PDB entry 5ZZ1 | X-ray diffraction, 1.91 A resolution | chains B and D of the 4 polymer chains in the assembly

# Chain B (and D)
Protein: Catalase
Source organism: Mycothermus thermophilus
Notes: EC 1.11.1.6; chain D of this document is another copy of the same molecule, construct and numbering; everything in this record applies to it too
UniProt: M4GGR7 (M4GGR7_9PEZI); residues 0-698 here correspond to UniProt positions 1-699 (UniProt number = residue number + 1)
Amino-acid sequence (719 residues; numbered -20 to 698; the number before each row is that of its first residue; numbers below 1 keep their minus sign (Gly-20 is residue -20)):
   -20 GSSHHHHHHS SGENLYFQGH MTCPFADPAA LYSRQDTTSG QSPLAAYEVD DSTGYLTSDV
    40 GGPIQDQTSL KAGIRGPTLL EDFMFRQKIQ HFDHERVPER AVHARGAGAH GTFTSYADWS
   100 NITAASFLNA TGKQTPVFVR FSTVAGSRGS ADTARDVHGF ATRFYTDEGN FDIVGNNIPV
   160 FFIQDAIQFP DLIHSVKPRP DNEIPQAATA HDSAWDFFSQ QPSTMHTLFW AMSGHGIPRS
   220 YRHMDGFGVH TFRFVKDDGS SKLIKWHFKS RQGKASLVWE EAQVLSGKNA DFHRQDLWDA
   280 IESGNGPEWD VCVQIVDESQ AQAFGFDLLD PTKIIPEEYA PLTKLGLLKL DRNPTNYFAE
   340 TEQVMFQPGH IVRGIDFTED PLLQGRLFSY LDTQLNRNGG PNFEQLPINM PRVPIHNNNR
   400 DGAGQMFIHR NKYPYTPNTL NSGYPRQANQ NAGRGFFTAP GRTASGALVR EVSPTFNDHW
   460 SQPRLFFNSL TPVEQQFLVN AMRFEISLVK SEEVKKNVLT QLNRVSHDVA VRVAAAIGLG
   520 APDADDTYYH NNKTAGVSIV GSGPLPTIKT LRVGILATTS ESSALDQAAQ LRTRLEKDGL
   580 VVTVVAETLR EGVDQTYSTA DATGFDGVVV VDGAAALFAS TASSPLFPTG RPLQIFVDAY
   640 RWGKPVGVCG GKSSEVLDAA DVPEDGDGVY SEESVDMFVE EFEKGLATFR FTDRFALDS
Unresolved in the structure: -20 to 20
Differences from the reference sequence: expression tag (-20 to -1)
Bound ions: cis-heme d hydroxychlorin gamma-spirolactone Fe near Tyr369 (its only coordinating residue here)
Ligand contacts:
  - 3-amino-1,2,4-triazole (3TR), molecule 1: Pro158, Trp209, Phe226, His246, Gln293, Ile313, Ile314, Pro315, Glu316, Val536
  - 3-amino-1,2,4-triazole (3TR), molecule 2: Trp258, Glu259, Asn479
  - 3-amino-1,2,4-triazole (3TR), molecule 3: Ser597, Pro624, Leu625, Phe626, Pro627
  - cis-heme d hydroxychlorin gamma-spirolactone (HDD), molecule 1: Ile68, Phe71, Asp72
  - cis-heme d hydroxychlorin gamma-spirolactone (HDD), molecule 2: Arg79, Ala80, Val81, His82, Arg119, Ser121, Gly138, Phe139, Ala140, Val153, Gly154, Asn155, Phe160, Ala165, Phe168, Val228, His229, Val343, Phe345, Leu361, Gly364, Arg365, Ser368, Tyr369, Thr372, Gln373, Arg376
Reported in the primary citation:
  - binding site for 3-amino-1,2,4-triazole: Pro158, His246, Gln293, Ile313, Ile314, Glu316, Val536
  - mutagenesis - P158W, Q293W: decreased expression
  - mutagenesis - H246W, I314F, L321A, V536W: decreased catalytic activity on catechol
  - mutagenesis - V536A: unchanged catalytic activity
  - mutagenesis - H246W, I313F, I314F, E316F, E316H, L321A: unchanged catalytic activity on catalase
  - mutagenesis - V536W: increased catalytic activity on catalase

# Interface between chain B and chain D
Pairs across the interface (255):
  Gln44(B) with Arg449(D)
  Asp45(B) with Ile166(D)
  Gln46(B) with Ile166(D); Gln167(D); Asp170(D), hydrogen bond; Gln200(D)
  Thr47(B) with Asp164(D); Ile166(D); Arg449(D); Glu450(D); Val451(D)
  Ser48(B) with Asp164(D), hydrogen bond; Ile166(D); Val448(D); Arg449(D)
  Leu49(B) with Leu447(D); Val448(D); Arg449(D)
  Lys50(B) with Ala446(D); Leu447(D); Val448(D), hydrogen bond (backbone-backbone); Glu450(D), hydrogen bond (side chain-backbone)
  Ala51(B) with Ala443(D)
  Gly52(B) with Ser444(D); Ala446(D), hydrogen bond (backbone-backbone); Val448(D)
  Ile53(B) with Val448(D), hydrophobic; Glu450(D); Val451(D); Ser452(D)
  Arg54(B) with Ala300(D); Gln301(D), hydrogen bond; Asp306(D), salt bridge; Leu308(D); Glu358(D); Ser452(D)
  Gly55(B) with Glu358(D)
  Pro56(B) with Glu358(D); Gln363(D)
  Thr57(B) with Gln363(D), hydrogen bond (backbone-side chain)
  Leu58(B) with Leu447(D), hydrophobic
  Asp61(B) with Arg449(D), salt bridge
  Met63(B) with Arg449(D)
  Phe64(B) with Ala165(D), hydrophobic; Ile166(D); Gly364(D); Phe367(D), hydrophobic
  Arg65(B) with Phe367(D)
  Lys67(B) with Ile166(D), hydrogen bond (side chain-backbone); Pro169(D); Asp170(D), salt bridge
  Ile68(B) with Ala165(D); Pro169(D); Phe367(D), hydrophobic; Ser368(D)
  Gln69(B) with Asp371(D)
  Phe71(B) with Phe168(D), hydrophobic; Pro169(D), hydrophobic; Ile172(D), hydrophobic
  Asp72(B) with Phe367(D); Ser368(D), hydrogen bond; Asp371(D); Thr372(D), hydrogen bond (backbone-side chain); Asn375(D)
  His73(B) with Asp371(D), salt bridge; Asn375(D)
  Glu74(B) with His173(D), salt bridge
  Arg75(B) with Pro77(D); Glu78(D); Ala80(D), hydrogen bond (side chain-backbone); Lys176(D); Asn375(D)
  Val76(B) with Pro77(D)
  Pro77(B) with Arg75(D); Val76(D); Pro77(D)
  Glu78(B) with Arg75(D); Arg127(D), salt bridge
  Ala80(B) with Arg75(D), hydrogen bond (backbone-side chain)
  Arg84(B) with Gln185(D)
  Ser126(B) with Arg127(D), hydrogen bond; Gly128(D)
  Arg127(B) with Glu78(D), salt bridge; Ser126(D), hydrogen bond; Arg127(D), hydrogen bond (backbone-backbone); Gly128(D), hydrogen bond (backbone-backbone); Glu182(D), salt bridge
  Gly128(B) with Ser126(D); Arg127(D), hydrogen bond (backbone-backbone); Gly128(D); Ser129(D), hydrogen bond (backbone-backbone); Gln185(D)
  Ser129(B) with Arg127(D); Gly128(D)
  Asp164(B) with Thr47(D); Ser48(D), hydrogen bond
  Ala165(B) with Phe64(D), hydrophobic; Ile68(D)
  Ile166(B) with Asp45(D); Gln46(D); Thr47(D); Ser48(D); Phe64(D), hydrophobic; Lys67(D), hydrogen bond (backbone-side chain)
  Gln167(B) with Gln46(D), hydrogen bond (side chain-backbone)
  Phe168(B) with Phe71(D), hydrophobic
  Pro169(B) with Lys67(D); Ile68(D); Phe71(D), hydrophobic
  Asp170(B) with Gln46(D), hydrogen bond; Lys67(D), salt bridge
  Ile172(B) with Phe71(D), hydrophobic
  His173(B) with Glu74(D), salt bridge
  Lys176(B) with Arg75(D)
  Pro179(B) with Asn335(D); Tyr336(D), hydrogen bond (backbone-backbone)
  Asp180(B) with Trp277(D); Pro333(D); Thr334(D); Tyr336(D), hydrogen bond (backbone-backbone)
  Asn181(B) with Arg273(D); Trp277(D); Tyr336(D)
  Glu182(B) with Arg127(D), salt bridge; Asp270(D); Arg273(D), salt bridge; Tyr336(D), hydrogen bond
  Ile183(B) with Arg273(D); Gln274(D)
  Pro184(B) with Asp270(D)
  Gln185(B) with Arg84(D); Gly128(D); Asp270(D), hydrogen bond (backbone-side chain)
  Glu259(B) with Arg630(D)
  Gln262(B) with Gly266(D); Lys267(D), hydrogen bond
  Ser265(B) with Gly266(D)
  Gly266(B) with Gln262(D); Ser265(D); Gly266(D)
  Lys267(B) with Gln262(D), hydrogen bond
  Asp270(B) with Glu182(D); Ile183(D); Pro184(D); Gln185(D), hydrogen bond (side chain-backbone)
  Arg273(B) with Asn181(D); Glu182(D), salt bridge; Ile183(D)
  Gln274(B) with Ile183(D)
  Trp277(B) with Arg178(D); Asp180(D); Asn181(D)
  Gln301(B) with Arg54(D)
  Asp306(B) with Arg54(D), salt bridge
  Leu308(B) with Arg54(D)
  Pro333(B) with Asp180(D)
  Thr334(B) with Asp180(D)
  Asn335(B) with Pro179(D)
  Tyr336(B) with Pro179(D), hydrogen bond (backbone-backbone); Asp180(D), hydrogen bond (backbone-backbone); Asn181(D); Glu182(D), hydrogen bond
  Glu358(B) with Arg54(D); Gly55(D); Pro56(D)
  Gln363(B) with Pro56(D); Thr57(D), hydrogen bond (side chain-backbone)
  Gly364(B) with Phe64(D)
  Phe367(B) with Phe64(D), hydrophobic; Arg65(D); Ile68(D), hydrophobic; Asp72(D)
  Ser368(B) with Ile68(D); Asp72(D), hydrogen bond
  Asp371(B) with Gln69(D); Asp72(D); His73(D), salt bridge
  Thr372(B) with Asp72(D), hydrogen bond (side chain-backbone)
  Asn375(B) with Asp72(D); His73(D); Arg75(D)
  Ala443(B) with Ala51(D)
  Ser444(B) with Gly52(D)
  Ala446(B) with Lys50(D); Gly52(D), hydrogen bond (backbone-backbone)
  Leu447(B) with Leu49(D); Lys50(D); Leu58(D), hydrophobic
  Val448(B) with Ser48(D); Leu49(D); Lys50(D), hydrogen bond (backbone-backbone); Gly52(D)
  Arg449(B) with Gln44(D); Thr47(D); Ser48(D); Leu49(D); Asp61(D), salt bridge; Met63(D)
  Glu450(B) with Thr47(D); Lys50(D), hydrogen bond (backbone-side chain); Ile53(D)
  Val451(B) with Thr47(D); Ile53(D)
  Ser452(B) with Ile53(D); Arg54(D)
  Asn479(B) with Pro624(D)
  Arg482(B) with Pro624(D), hydrogen bond (side chain-backbone); Leu625(D)
  Phe483(B) with Ser597(D); Thr598(D)
  Ser486(B) with Leu588(D); Thr595(D); Thr598(D)
  Leu487(B) with Thr598(D)
  Lys494(B) with Leu588(D)
  Ala514(B) with Thr587(D)
  Ala515(B) with Thr587(D); Leu588(D), hydrogen bond (backbone-backbone); Thr595(D)
  Ile516(B) with Leu588(D)
  Gly517(B) with Leu588(D), hydrogen bond (backbone-backbone)
  Thr587(B) with Ala514(D); Ala515(D)
  Leu588(B) with Ser486(D); Lys494(D); Ala515(D), hydrogen bond (backbone-backbone); Ile516(D); Gly517(D), hydrogen bond (backbone-backbone)
  Thr595(B) with Ser486(D); Ala515(D)
  Ser597(B) with Phe483(D)
  Thr598(B) with Phe483(D); Ser486(D); Leu487(D)
  Ser619(B) with Asp660(D)
  Ser622(B) with Ala695(D)
  Ser623(B) with Ala695(D)
  Pro624(B) with Asn479(D), hydrogen bond (backbone-side chain); Arg482(D), hydrogen bond (backbone-side chain); Ala695(D); Leu696(D); Asp697(D)
  Leu625(B) with Arg482(D)
  Pro627(B) with Glu259(D)
  Thr628(B) with Arg640(D)
  Gln633(B) with Gln633(D), hydrogen bond; Arg640(D), hydrogen bond
  Arg640(B) with Thr628(D); Gln633(D)
  Asp660(B) with Ser619(D)
  Ala695(B) with Ser622(D); Ser623(D); Pro624(D)
  Leu696(B) with Pro624(D)
  Asp697(B) with Pro624(D)
Also at the interface, not in a pair above, chain B (130 interface residues in all): Arg79, Val81, Arg178, Gln200, Val263, Ala300, Phe337, Pro360, Leu374, Gly445, Pro453, Thr454, Gln475, Gly629, Arg630, Arg693
Also at the interface, not in a pair above, chain D (130 interface residues in all): Arg79, Val81, Val263, Ala269, Phe337, Leu374, Gly445, Pro453, Thr454, Gln475, Pro627, Gly629, Arg693

# In short
Chain B and chain D each contribute 130 residues to their interface; the contacts include 47 hydrogen bonds
and 16 salt bridges. Polar pairs include Arg54(B)-Asp306(D), Asp61(B)-Arg449(D) and Lys67(B)-Asp170(D). From
the paper: a binding site for 3-amino-1,2,4-triazole at Pro158(B), His246(B) and Gln293(B) among others;
H246W, I314F and L321A of chain B, among others, reduce catalytic activity on catechol; 10 substitutions were
tested in all.
Chain B and chain D are both Catalase (Mycothermus thermophilus); the structure, Probing the active center of
catalase-phenol oxidase from Scytalidium thermophilum, was determined by X-ray diffraction, deposited together
with 5Y17, 5XY4 and 5XVZ.
